PDB entry 9DWM | electron microscopy, 4.20 A resolution (low resolution: residue-level contacts below are approximate; hydrogen-bond / salt-bridge calls are withheld) | chains A and I of the 12 polymer chains in the assembly

Chain A:
Protein: Histone H3.2
Organism: Homo sapiens
Reference sequence: Q71DI3 (H32_HUMAN); residues 1-135 here correspond to UniProt positions 2-136 (UniProt number = residue number + 1)
Amino-acid sequence (135 residues; row label = number of the first residue in the row):
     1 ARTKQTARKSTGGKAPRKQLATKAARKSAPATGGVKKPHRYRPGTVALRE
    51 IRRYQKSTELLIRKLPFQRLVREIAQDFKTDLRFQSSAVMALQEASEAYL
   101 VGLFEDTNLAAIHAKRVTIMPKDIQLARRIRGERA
Unresolved in the structure: 1-37, 135
Sequence notes: engineered mutation Ala-110 (Cys111 in Q71DI3)
Swiss-Prot annotation at these positions:
  - modified residue: Arg-2 (Asymmetric dimethylarginine), Thr-3 (Phosphothreonine), Lys-4 (Allysine), Gln-5 (5-glutamyl dopamine), Thr-6 (Phosphothreonine), Arg-8 (Citrulline), Lys-9 (N6,N6,N6-trimethyllysine), Ser-10 (ADP-ribosylserine), Thr-11 (Phosphothreonine), Lys-14 (N6-(2-hydroxyisobutyryl)lysine), Arg-17 (Asymmetric dimethylarginine), Lys-18 (N6-(2-hydroxyisobutyryl)lysine), Lys-23 (N6-(2-hydroxyisobutyryl)lysine), Arg-26 (Citrulline), Lys-27 (N6,N6,N6-trimethyllysine), Ser-28 (ADP-ribosylserine), Lys-36 (N6,N6,N6-trimethyllysine), Lys-37 (N6-methyllysine), Tyr-41 (Phosphotyrosine), Lys-56 (N6,N6,N6-trimethyllysine) and 8 more in UniProt
  - lipidation: Lys-18 (N6-decanoyllysine)

Chain I:
Molecule: 601 I strand (damaged strand 1)
Sequence (127 nucleotides; each row starts with the number of its first residue):
     1 ATCGAGAATCCCGGTGCCGAGGCCGCTCAATTGGTCGTAGACAGCTCTAG
    51 CACCGCTTAAACGCACGTACGCGCTGTCCCCCGCGTTTTAACCGCCAAGG
   101 GGATTACTCCCTAGTCTCCAGGCACGT
Unresolved in the structure: 1

How chain A and chain I interact:
Pairs across the interface (9; chain A residue first):
  Pro-43(A) / DA69(I)
  Arg-83(A) / DC51(I)
  Phe-84(A) / DG50(I)
  Phe-84(A) / DC51(I)
  Gln-85(A) / DG50(I)
  Ser-86(A) / DG50(I)
  Arg-116(A) / DG71(I)
  Val-117(A) / DG71(I)
  Thr-118(A) / DG71(I)

Summary:
The interface between chain A and chain I involves 8 residues on one side and 4 on the other.
Here chain A is Histone H3.2 (Homo sapiens) and chain I is 601 I strand (damaged strand 1). Entry 9DWM (DNA
polymerase Beta bound to a nucleosome containing a 1-nt gap at SHL-5.5) was determined by electron microscopy.
